PDB entry 6B48 | electron microscopy, 3.60 A resolution | chains F and M of the 11 polymer chains in the assembly

== Chain F ==
Protein: CRISPR-associated protein Csy3
From: Pseudomonas aeruginosa (strain UCBPP-PA14)
Reference sequence: Q02MM1 (CSY3_PSEAB); numbering as in UniProt (aligned over 1-342)
Sequence (344 residues; numbered -1 to 342; the number before each row is that of its first residue; numbers below 1 keep their minus sign (Met-1 is residue -1)):
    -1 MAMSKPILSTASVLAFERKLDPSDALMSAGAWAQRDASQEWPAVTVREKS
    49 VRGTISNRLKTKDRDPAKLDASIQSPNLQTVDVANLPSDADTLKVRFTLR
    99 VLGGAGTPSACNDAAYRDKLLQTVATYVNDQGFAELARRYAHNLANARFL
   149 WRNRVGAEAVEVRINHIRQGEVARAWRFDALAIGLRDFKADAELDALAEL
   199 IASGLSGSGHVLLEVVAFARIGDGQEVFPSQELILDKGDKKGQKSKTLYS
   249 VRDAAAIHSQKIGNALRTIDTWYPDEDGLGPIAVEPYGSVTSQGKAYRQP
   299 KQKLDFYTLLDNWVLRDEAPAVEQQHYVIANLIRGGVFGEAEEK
Not modelled in the structure: -1 to 4, 340-342
Sequence notes: initiating methionine (-1); expression tag (0)

== Chain M ==
Molecule: Pseudomonas aeruginosa strain SMC4485 CRISPR repeat sequence
From: Pseudomonas aeruginosa
Sequence (60 nucleotides; row label = number of the first residue in the row):
     1 CUAAGAAAUUCACGGCGGGCUUGAUGUCCGCGUCUACCUGGUUCACUGCC
    51 GUGUAGGCAG

== Interface between chain F and chain M ==
Residue-residue contacts (46):
  Ala13(F) with G17(M), sugar contact
  Phe14(F) with G17(M), sugar contact; G18(M), sugar contact
  Glu15(F) with G17(M), phosphate contact; G18(M), phosphate contact
  Arg16(F) with G18(M), hydrogen bond to the phosphate; G19(M), salt bridge to the phosphate
  Ser48(F) with U27(M), phosphate contact
  Val49(F) with U25(M), sugar contact; U27(M), phosphate contact
  Arg50(F) with U25(M), hydrogen bond to the sugar; G26(M), sugar contact; U27(M), hydrogen bond to the phosphate; C28(M), hydrogen bond to the base
  Gly51(F) with U25(M), base contact
  Thr52(F) with G26(M), phosphate contact
  Asn55(F) with A24(M), base contact
  Leu76(F) with U27(M), base contact
  Gln77(F) with U25(M), base contact
  Trp149(F) with C20(M), base contact
  Arg150(F) with G23(M), salt bridge to the phosphate; A24(M), salt bridge to the phosphate
  Ser228(F) with U21(M), hydrogen bond to the phosphate
  Gln229(F) with U21(M), base contact; U22(M), hydrogen bond to the phosphate
  Glu230(F) with U21(M), hydrogen bond to the base
  Leu231(F) with U21(M), base contact
  Ile232(F) with U21(M), base contact
  His256(F) with U21(M), salt bridge to the phosphate
  Gln258(F) with G19(M), sugar contact; C20(M), sugar contact; U21(M), hydrogen bond to the phosphate
  Lys259(F) with C20(M), sugar contact; U21(M), phosphate contact; U22(M), salt bridge to the phosphate
  Asn262(F) with C20(M), hydrogen bond to the phosphate
  Arg265(F) with G19(M), sugar contact; C20(M), salt bridge to the phosphate
  Glu283(F) with C20(M), phosphate contact
  Thr289(F) with C20(M), base contact
  Arg332(F) with G18(M), hydrogen bond to the sugar; G19(M), sugar contact
  Gly334(F) with G17(M), hydrogen bond to the sugar; G18(M), sugar contact
  Val335(F) with G17(M), base contact; G18(M), base contact
Interface residues without a listed pair, chain F (34 interface residues in all): Val79, Phe226, Lys244, Ser290, Gly333

== In short ==
Chain F and chain M form an interface of 34 and 12 residues respectively, with 11 hydrogen bonds and 6 salt
bridges. Polar pairs include Arg50(F)-C28(M), Glu230(F)-U21(M) and Arg50(F)-U25(M).
Here chain F is CRISPR-associated protein Csy3 (Pseudomonas aeruginosa (strain UCBPP-PA14)) and chain M is
Pseudomonas aeruginosa strain SMC4485 CRISPR repeat sequence (Pseudomonas aeruginosa). Entry 6B48 (Cryo-EM
structure of Type I-F CRISPR crRNA-guided Csy surveillance complex with bound anti-CRISPR protein AcrF10) was
determined by electron microscopy together with 6B44, 6B45, 6B46 and 6B47 from the same study.
